PDB entry 7K8V | electron microscopy, 3.80 A resolution | chains B and C of the 7 polymer chains in the assembly

# Chain B (and C)
Molecule: Spike glycoprotein
Source organism: Severe acute respiratory syndrome coronavirus 2
Notes: chain C of this document is another copy of the same molecule, construct and numbering; everything in this record applies to it too
UniProt: P0DTC2 (SPIKE_SARS2); numbering as in UniProt (aligned over 1-1213)
Chain sequence (1259 residues; row label = number of the first residue in the row):
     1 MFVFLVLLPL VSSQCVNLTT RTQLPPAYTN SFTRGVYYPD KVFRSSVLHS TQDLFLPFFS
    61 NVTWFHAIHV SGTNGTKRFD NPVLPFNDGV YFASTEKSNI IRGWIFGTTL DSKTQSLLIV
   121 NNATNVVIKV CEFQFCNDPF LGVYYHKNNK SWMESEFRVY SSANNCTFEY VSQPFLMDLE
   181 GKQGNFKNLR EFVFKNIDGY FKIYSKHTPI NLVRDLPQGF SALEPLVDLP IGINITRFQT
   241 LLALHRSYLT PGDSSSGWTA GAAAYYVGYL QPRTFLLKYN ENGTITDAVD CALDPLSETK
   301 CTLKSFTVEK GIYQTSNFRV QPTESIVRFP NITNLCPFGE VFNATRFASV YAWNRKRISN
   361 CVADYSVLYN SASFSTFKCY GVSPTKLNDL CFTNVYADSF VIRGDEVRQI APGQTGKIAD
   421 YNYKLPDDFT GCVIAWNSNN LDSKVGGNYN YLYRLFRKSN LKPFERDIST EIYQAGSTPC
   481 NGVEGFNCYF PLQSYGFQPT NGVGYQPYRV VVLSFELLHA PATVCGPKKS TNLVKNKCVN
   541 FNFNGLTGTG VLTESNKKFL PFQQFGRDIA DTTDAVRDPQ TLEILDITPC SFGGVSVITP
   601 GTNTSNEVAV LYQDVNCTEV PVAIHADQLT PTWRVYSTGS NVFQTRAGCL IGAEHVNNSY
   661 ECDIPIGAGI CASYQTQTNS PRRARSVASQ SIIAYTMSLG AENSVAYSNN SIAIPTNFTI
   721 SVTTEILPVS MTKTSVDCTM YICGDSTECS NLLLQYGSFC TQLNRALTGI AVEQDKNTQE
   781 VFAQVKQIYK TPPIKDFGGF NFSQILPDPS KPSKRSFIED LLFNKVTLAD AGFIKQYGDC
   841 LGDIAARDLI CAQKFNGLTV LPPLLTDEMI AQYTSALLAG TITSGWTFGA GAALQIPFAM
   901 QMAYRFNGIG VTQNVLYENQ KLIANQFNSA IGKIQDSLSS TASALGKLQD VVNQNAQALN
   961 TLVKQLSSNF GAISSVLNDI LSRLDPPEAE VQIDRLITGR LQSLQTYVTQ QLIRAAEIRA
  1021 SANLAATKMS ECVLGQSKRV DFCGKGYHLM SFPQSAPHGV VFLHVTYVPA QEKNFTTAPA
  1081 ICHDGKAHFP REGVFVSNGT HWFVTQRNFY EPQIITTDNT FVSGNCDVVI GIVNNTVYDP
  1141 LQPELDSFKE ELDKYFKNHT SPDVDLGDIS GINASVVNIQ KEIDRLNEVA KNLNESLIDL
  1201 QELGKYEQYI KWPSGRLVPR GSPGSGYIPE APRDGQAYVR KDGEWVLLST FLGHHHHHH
Disordered / not traced: 1-26, 67-80, 141-163, 173-185, 197-199, 212-214, 243-262, 443-447, 477-483, 502, 621-640, 677-688, 812, 828-853, 1148-1259 (chain C: 1-26, 67-80, 144-164, 173-185, 243-263, 443-447, 477-483, 502, 621-640, 677-689, 812, 828-855, 1148-1259)
Construct notes: conflict E607 (Gln in P0DTC2), P986 (Lys in P0DTC2), P987 (Val in P0DTC2); expression tag (1214-1259)
UniProt features mapped onto this chain:
  - region: N280 to C301 (Putative superantigen), R403 to D405 (Integrin-binding motif), N448 to F456 (Immunodominant HLA epitope recognized by the CD8+), P681 to A684 (Putative superantigen), S816 to Y837 (Fusion peptide 1), K835 to F855 (Fusion peptide 2), D1163 to E1202 (Heptad repeat 2)
  - site (Cleavage): R685, S686, R815, S816
  - glycosylation: N17 (N-linked (GlcNAc...) (complex) asparagine), N61 (N-linked (GlcNAc...) (hybrid) asparagine), N74 (N-linked (GlcNAc...) (complex) asparagine), N122 (N-linked (GlcNAc...) (hybrid) asparagine), N149 (N-linked (GlcNAc...) (complex) asparagine), N165 (N-linked (GlcNAc...) (complex) asparagine), N234 (N-linked (GlcNAc...) (high mannose) asparagine), N282 (N-linked (GlcNAc...) (complex) asparagine), T323 (O-linked (GalNAc) threonine), S325 (O-linked (HexNAc...) serine), N331 (N-linked (GlcNAc...) (complex) asparagine), N343 (N-linked (GlcNAc...) (complex) asparagine), N603 (N-linked (GlcNAc...) (hybrid) asparagine), N616 (N-linked (GlcNAc...) (complex) asparagine), N657 (N-linked (GlcNAc...) (complex) asparagine), T676 (O-linked (GlcNAc...) threonine), T678 (O-linked (GlcNAc...) threonine), N709 (N-linked (GlcNAc...) (high mannose) asparagine), N717 (N-linked (GlcNAc...) (hybrid) asparagine), N801 (N-linked (GlcNAc...) (hybrid) asparagine) and 6 more in UniProt
  - natural variant: L5 (L5F: In strain: Iota/B.1.526), S13 (S13I: In strain: Epsilon/B.1.427/B.1.429), L18 (L18F: In strain: Beta/B.1.351, Gamma/P.1 and 1 more), T19 (T19I: In strain: Omicron/BQ.1.1, Omicron/XBB.1.5 and 1 more; T19R: In strain: Delta/B.1.617.2, Omicron/BA.2 and 4 more), T20 (T20N: In strain: Gamma/P.1), L24 to A27 (sequence variant, change not given here; In strain: Omicron/BA.2, Omicron/BA.2.12.1 and 6 more), P26 (P26S: In strain: Gamma/P.1), Q52 (Q52H: In strain: Omicron/EG.5.1), A67 (A67V: In strain: Eta/B.1.525, Omicron/BA.1), H69 to V70 (deletion: In strain: Alpha/B.1.1.7, Eta/B.1.525 and 5 more), G75 (G75V: In strain: Lambda/C.37), T76 (T76I: In strain: Lambda/C.37), 82 further natural variant entries in UniProt
  - mutagenesis: H69 to V70 (Increased incorporation of cleaved spike into virions), N121 (N121Q: Partial loss of biliverdin affinity), R190 (R190K: Partial loss of biliverdin affinity), N234 (N234Q: Increased resistance to neutralizing antibodies), N331 (N331Q: Reduced viral infectivity), N343 (N343Q: Reduced viral infectivity), L452 (L452R: Increased resistance to neutralizing antibodies. Decreases HLA binding to NF9 epitope. Increased binding affinity to human ACE2), Y453 (Y453F: Decreased HLA binding to NF9 epitope. Increased binding affinity to human ACE2), A475 (A475V: Increased resistance to neutralizing antibodies), V483 (V483A: Increased resistance to neutralizing antibodies), E484 (E484D: Increased replication in human TMEM106B overexpressing cells), F490 (F490L: Increased resistance to neutralizing antibodies and human covalescent sera neutralization), 14 further mutagenesis entries in UniProt
Cystine bridges: C131-C166, C291-C301, C336-C361, C379-C432, C391-C525, C538-C590, C617-C649, C662-C671, C738-C760, C743-C749, C1032-C1043, C1082-C1126
Covalent attachments: N-acetylglucosamine (NAG) linked to N61, N122, N234, N343, N616, N657, N709, N717, N801, N1074, N1098, N1134
What the authors report for this chain:
  - mutagenesis - R346S, N439K, N440K: decreased binding to C135

# Interface between chain B and chain C
Contacting residue pairs (122):
  N317(B) - D737(C)  hydrogen bond
  R319(B) - M740(C)  hydrogen bond
  R357(B) - T167(C)  hydrogen bond (side chain-backbone)
  S359(B) - P230(C)
  P521(B) - G199(C)
  P521(B) - Y200(C)  hydrophobic
  P521(B) - P230(C)  hydrophobic
  A522(B) - Y200(C)  hydrogen bond (backbone-side chain)
  T547(B) - N978(C)  hydrogen bond
  K557(B) - F43(C)
  K558(B) - N282(C)
  F559(B) - F43(C)  hydrophobic
  L560(B) - Y38(C)
  L560(B) - G283(C)
  L560(B) - T284(C)
  F562(B) - Y38(C)  hydrophobic
  F562(B) - D40(C)
  F562(B) - K41(C)  hydrogen bond (backbone-side chain)
  F562(B) - E224(C)
  Q563(B) - K41(C)
  Q563(B) - V42(C)
  Q563(B) - F43(C)
  Q563(B) - G283(C)  hydrogen bond (side chain-backbone)
  Q564(B) - K41(C)  hydrogen bond (backbone-backbone)
  F565(B) - K41(C)  hydrogen bond (backbone-backbone)
  F565(B) - V42(C)
  F565(B) - F43(C)  hydrogen bond (backbone-backbone)
  G566(B) - F43(C)
  R567(B) - V42(C)
  R567(B) - F43(C)  hydrogen bond (backbone-backbone)
  I569(B) - V47(C)  hydrophobic
  A570(B) - N960(C)
  A570(B) - V963(C)
  F592(B) - M740(C)  hydrophobic
  F592(B) - G857(C)
  D614(B) - V860(C)
  D614(B) - P862(C)
  A647(B) - P862(C)  hydrophobic
  P665(B) - L864(C)  hydrophobic
  A668(B) - P863(C)  hydrogen bond (backbone-backbone)
  A668(B) - M869(C)
  G669(B) - L864(C)  hydrogen bond (backbone-backbone)
  G669(B) - M869(C)
  M697(B) - L864(C)  hydrophobic
  L699(B) - K786(C)
  L699(B) - I788(C)
  L699(B) - Q872(C)
  L699(B) - Y873(C)  hydrophobic
  G700(B) - K786(C)
  A701(B) - Q787(C)
  A701(B) - I788(C)  hydrogen bond (backbone-backbone)
  N703(B) - Q787(C)  hydrogen bond
  N703(B) - I788(C)  hydrogen bond (backbone-backbone)
  N703(B) - Y789(C)
  N703(B) - K790(C)  hydrogen bond (backbone-backbone)
  S704(B) - K790(C)
  V705(B) - Y789(C)  hydrophobic
  V705(B) - K790(C)  hydrogen bond (backbone-backbone)
  V705(B) - P792(C)
  V705(B) - Q895(C)
  A706(B) - Q895(C)
  Y707(B) - P792(C)
  Y707(B) - I794(C)
  Y707(B) - D796(C)  hydrogen bond (side chain-backbone)
  Y707(B) - F797(C)
  Y707(B) - G798(C)
  N709(B) - D796(C)
  N709(B) - P897(C)
  S711(B) - Q895(C)
  S711(B) - P897(C)
  I712(B) - Q895(C)
  I712(B) - I896(C)  hydrophobic
  A713(B) - L894(C)
  A713(B) - Q895(C)
  P715(B) - L894(C)
  Q957(B) - R765(C)
  T961(B) - S758(C)
  T961(B) - Q762(C)
  T961(B) - R765(C)  hydrogen bond
  Q965(B) - Y756(C)
  Q965(B) - S758(C)  hydrogen bond
  Q965(B) - F759(C)
  S968(B) - G757(C)
  N969(B) - Q755(C)
  F970(B) - Q755(C)  hydrogen bond (backbone-backbone)
  F970(B) - F759(C)  hydrophobic
  G971(B) - Q755(C)
  P987(B) - G413(C)
  Q1002(B) - F759(C)
  S1003(B) - F759(C)
  T1006(B) - Q1005(C)
  Q1010(B) - Q762(C)
  I1013(B) - L1012(C)  hydrophobic
  I1013(B) - A1016(C)  hydrophobic
  E1017(B) - R1019(C)
  R1039(B) - T1027(C)
  R1039(B) - E1031(C)
  R1039(B) - R1039(C)
  V1040(B) - S1030(C)
  V1040(B) - E1031(C)
  G1046(B) - A890(C)
  Y1047(B) - W886(C)
  Y1047(B) - A890(C)  hydrophobic
  T1077(B) - M900(C)
  A1078(B) - M900(C)
  P1079(B) - M900(C)
  P1079(B) - Q913(C)
  P1079(B) - Y917(C)
  F1089(B) - Q913(C)
  F1089(B) - N914(C)
  F1089(B) - Y917(C)  hydrophobic
  P1090(B) - Q913(C)  hydrogen bond (backbone-side chain)
  G1093(B) - Y904(C)  hydrogen bond (backbone-side chain)
  V1094(B) - M900(C)  hydrophobic
  V1094(B) - Y904(C)  hydrogen bond (backbone-side chain)
  R1107(B) - Y904(C)
  F1121(B) - T912(C)
  S1123(B) - N914(C)  hydrogen bond
  G1124(B) - E918(C)
  V1129(B) - Y917(C)
  I1130(B) - Q920(C)
  L1145(B) - E1144(C)
Other interface residues (no listed pair), chain B (86 interface residues in all): N360, G548, D571, T572, Q613, I666, G667, E702, S708, K947, G999, D1041, E1072, V1128, L1141
Other interface residues (no listed pair), chain C (86 interface residues in all): R44, H49, F168, I231, G232, Q414, E773, K776, N856, L861, T866, T883, A893, F898, K921, S967, I1013, G1035

# Summary
The chain B/chain C interface involves 86 residues from each chain, with 26 hydrogen bonds. Polar pairs
include N317(B)-D737(C), R319(B)-M740(C) and R357(B)-T167(C). Covalently linked N-acetylglucosamine: at
N61(B), N122(B), N234(B), N343(B), N616(B) and N657(B) and 6 more. From the paper: R346S, N439K and N440K of
chain B reduce binding to C135.
Chain B and chain C are both Spike glycoprotein (Severe acute respiratory syndrome coronavirus 2); the
structure, Structure of the SARS-CoV-2 S 2P trimer in complex with the human neutralizing antibody Fab
fragment ..., was determined by electron microscopy (same publication as 7K8O, 7K8P, 7K8R, 7K8S, 7K8W and
7K8Z).
